Entry 4XJS (X-ray diffraction, 2.80 A resolution); this record covers chain A.

Chain A:
Name: ADP-ribosyl cyclase/cyclic ADP-ribose hydrolase 1
Organism: Homo sapiens
Notes: EC 3.2.2.6, 2.4.99.20
UniProt: P28907 (CD38_HUMAN); residues 46-300 here = UniProt positions 46-300
Amino-acid sequence (262 residues; each row starts with the number of its first residue):
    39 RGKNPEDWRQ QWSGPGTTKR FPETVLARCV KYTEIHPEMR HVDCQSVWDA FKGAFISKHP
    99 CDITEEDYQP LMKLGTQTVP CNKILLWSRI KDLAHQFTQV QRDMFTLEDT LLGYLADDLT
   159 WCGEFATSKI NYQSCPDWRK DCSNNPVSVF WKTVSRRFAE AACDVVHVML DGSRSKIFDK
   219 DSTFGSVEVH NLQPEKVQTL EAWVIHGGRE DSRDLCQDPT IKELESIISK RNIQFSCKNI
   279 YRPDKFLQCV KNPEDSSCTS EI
Not modelled in the structure: 39-45, 246-249, 289-300
Cystine bridges: Cys67-Cys82, Cys99-Cys180, Cys119-Cys201, Cys160-Cys173, Cys254-Cys275
Covalently attached groups: 5-O-phosphono-alpha-D-ribofuranose (HSX) linked to Glu226
Construct notes: expression tag (39-45); engineered mutation Asp100 (Asn in P28907), Ala164 (Asn in P28907), Asp209 (Asn in P28907), Asp219 (Asn in P28907)
Small-molecule neighbours:
  - 733 (6-fluoro-2-methyl-4-[(2,3,6-trichlorobenzyl)amino]quinoline-8-carboxamide): Trp125, Lys129, Leu145, Glu146, Asp155, Asp156, Val185, Ser186, Trp189, Lys190, Ser193, Asp219, Ser220, Thr221, Ser224, Val225
  - 5-O-phosphono-alpha-D-ribofuranose (HSX): Leu124, Trp125, Ser126, Arg127, Leu145, Ser193, Phe196, Ser220, Thr221, Phe222
Swiss-Prot annotation at these positions:
  - active site: Cys119, Cys201
  - natural variant: Arg140 (R140W: Seems to contribute to the development of type II diabetes)
  - mutagenesis: Cys119 (C119K: Loss of cADPR hydrolase activity; C119R/E/A: Loss of cADPR hydrolase and ADP-ribosyl cyclase activity), Cys160 (C160A: Loss of cADPR hydrolase and ADP-ribosyl cyclase activity), Cys173 (C173A: Loss of cADPR hydrolase and ADP-ribosyl cyclase activity), Cys201 (C201D/K/A: Loss of cADPR hydrolase and ADP-ribosyl cyclase activity; C201E: Loss of cADPR hydrolase activity)

Overview:
Ligands of chain A: compound 733. 5-O-phosphono-alpha-D-ribofuranose is covalently linked to Glu226. UniProt
lists active-site residues Cys119 and Cys201 and 4 mutagenesis sites.
Chain A is ADP-ribosyl cyclase/cyclic ADP-ribose hydrolase 1 (Homo sapiens); the structure, Human CD38
complexed with inhibitor 1 [6-fluoro-2-methyl-4-[(2,3,6-trichlorobenzyl)amino]quinoline-8-carboxamide], was
determined by X-ray diffraction (same publication as 4XJT).
